PDB entry 4CZC | X-ray diffraction, 2.90 A resolution | chain A

# Chain A
Name: Nird-like protein
Source organism: Hydrogenobacter thermophilus
UniProtKB: D3DFS4 (D3DFS4_HYDTT); residue numbers follow UniProt; this construct covers 1-334
Sequence (342 residues; row label = number of the first residue in the row):
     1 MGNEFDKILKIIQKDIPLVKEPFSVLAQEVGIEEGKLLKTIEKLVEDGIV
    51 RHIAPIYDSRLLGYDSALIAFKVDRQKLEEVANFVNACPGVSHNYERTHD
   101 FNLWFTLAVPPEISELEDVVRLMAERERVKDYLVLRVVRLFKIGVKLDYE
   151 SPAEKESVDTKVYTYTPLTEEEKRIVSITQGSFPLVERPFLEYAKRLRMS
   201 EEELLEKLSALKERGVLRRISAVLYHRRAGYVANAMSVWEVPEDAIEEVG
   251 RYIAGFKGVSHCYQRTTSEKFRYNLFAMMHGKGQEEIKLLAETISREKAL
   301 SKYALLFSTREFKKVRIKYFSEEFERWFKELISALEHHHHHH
Disordered / not traced: 1-2, 141-161, 224-231, 337-342
Differences from the reference sequence: expression tag (335-342)
Modified positions: Mse-1 (selenomethionine); Mse-123, Mse-199, Mse-236, Mse-278, Mse-279 (selenomethionine; parent Met)
Bound ions: Fe(III) Uroporphyrin Fe near His-261 (its only coordinating residue here)
Small-molecule neighbours: Fe(III) Uroporphyrin (UFE): Ile-56, His-93, Arg-139, Arg-218, Asn-234, Ser-260, His-261, Tyr-263, Mse-278, His-280, Lys-314
Curated features (UniProtKB/Swiss-Prot):
  - active site: His-93
  - mutagenesis: His-93 (H93A/S: Loss of activity. Does not alter binding of the substrate analog Fe-URO III; H93Q: Almost loss of activity. Does not alter binding of the substrate analog Fe-URO III), Tyr-95 (Y95L: Does not affect didecarboxysiroheme production. Shows a reduced ability to bind the substrate analog Fe-URO III), Arg-218 (R218A: Does not affect didecarboxysiroheme production. Shows a reduced ability to bind the substrate analog Fe-URO III; R218K: Does not affect didecarboxysiroheme production ...), Arg-219 (R219Q: Does not affect didecarboxysiroheme production. Shows a reduced ability to bind the substrate analog Fe-URO III), His-226 (H226Q: Does not affect didecarboxysiroheme production. Cannot bind the substrate analog Fe-URO III), His-261 (H261A/S: Loss of activity. Abolishes binding of the substrate analog Fe-URO III), Tyr-263 (Y263F: Does not affect didecarboxysiroheme production. Shows a reduced ability to bind the substrate analog Fe-URO III)

# Summary
Ligands of chain A: Fe(III) Uroporphyrin. From UniProt: active-site residue His-93 and 7 mutagenesis sites.
Chain A is Nird-like protein (Hydrogenobacter thermophilus); the structure, Crystal structure of the siroheme
decarboxylase NirDL in co-complex with iron-uroporphyrin III analogue, was determined by X-ray diffraction
together with 4CH7 from the same study.
